7Y5W - chains E and I of the 10 polymer chains in the assembly; structure by electron microscopy, 3.50 A resolution.

== Chain E ==
Molecule: Histone H3.1
Source organism: Homo sapiens
UniProt: P68431 (H31_HUMAN); residues 0-135 here correspond to UniProt positions 1-136 (UniProt number = residue number + 1)
Amino-acid sequence (136 residues; numbered 0 to 135; the number before each row is that of its first residue; numbering starts at 0):
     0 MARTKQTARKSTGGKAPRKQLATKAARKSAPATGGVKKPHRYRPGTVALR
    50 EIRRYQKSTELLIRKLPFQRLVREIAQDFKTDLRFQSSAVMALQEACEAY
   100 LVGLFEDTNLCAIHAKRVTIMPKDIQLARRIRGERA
Not modelled in the structure: 0-57, 134-135

== Chain I ==
Molecule: Widom 601 DNA
Sequence (147 nucleotides; numbered 1 to 147; the number before each row is that of its first residue):
     1 CTGGAGAATCCCGGTGCCGAGGCCGCTCAATTGGTCGTAGACAGCTCTAG
    51 CACCGCTTAAACGCACGTACGCGCTGTCCCCCGCGTTTTAACCGCCAAGG
   101 GGATTACTCCCTAGTCTCCAGGCACGTGTCACATATATACATCCTGT
Not modelled in the structure: 1-32, 134-147

== Chain E / chain I interface ==
Pairs across the interface (7):
  Arg63(E) - DA60(I)  sugar contact
  Arg63(E) - DA61(I)  phosphate contact
  Lys64(E) - DA61(I)  hydrogen bond to the phosphate
  Leu65(E) - DA60(I)  phosphate contact
  Leu65(E) - DA61(I)  hydrogen bond to the phosphate
  Pro66(E) - DA60(I)  phosphate contact
  Arg69(E) - DA60(I)  salt bridge to the phosphate
Also at the interface, not in a pair above, chain E (8 interface residues in all): Arg83, Lys115, Thr118
Also at the interface, not in a pair above, chain I (5 interface residues in all): DA41, DG50, DC70

== In short ==
Chain E and chain I form an interface of 8 and 5 residues respectively; the contacts include 2 hydrogen bonds
and 1 salt bridge. Polar contacts include Lys64(E)-DA61(I), Leu65(E)-DA61(I) and Arg69(E)-DA60(I).
Chain E is Histone H3.1 (Homo sapiens) and chain I is Widom 601 DNA; the structure, Cryo-EM structure of the
left-handed Di-tetrasome, was determined by electron microscopy (same publication as 7Y5K, 7Y5L, 7Y5O, 7Y5U,
7Y5V, 7Y61 and 4 further entries).
